9ES9 - chains A and L of the 18 polymer chains in the assembly; structure by electron microscopy, 2.33 A resolution.

[Chain A]
Name: Cytochrome b6
Organism: Spinacia oleracea
Reference sequence: P00165 (CYB6_SPIOL); residues 1-215 here = UniProt positions 1-215
Sequence (215 residues; row label = number of the first residue in the row):
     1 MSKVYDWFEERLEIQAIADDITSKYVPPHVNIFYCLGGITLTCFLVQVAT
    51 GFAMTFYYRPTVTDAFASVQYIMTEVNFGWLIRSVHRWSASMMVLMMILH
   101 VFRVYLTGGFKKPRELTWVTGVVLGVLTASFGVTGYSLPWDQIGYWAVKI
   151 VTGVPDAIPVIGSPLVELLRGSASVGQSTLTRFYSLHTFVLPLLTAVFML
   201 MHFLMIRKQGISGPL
Not modelled in the structure: 1
Glycans and other covalent adducts: heme c (HEC) linked to Cys35
Metal / ion sites: heme Fe site 1: His86, His187; heme Fe site 2: His100, His202
Small-molecule neighbours:
  - beta-carotene (BCR): Ile32, Phe33, Ile39, Met96, Leu99
  - BNT (2,5-dibromo-3-isopropyl-6-methylbenzo-1,4-quinone): Ala147, Ile150, Val151
  - chlorophyll a (CLA): Met97, Ile98, Phe102, Tyr105, Gly125, Val126, Ala129
  - heme c (HEC): Val30, Asn31, Tyr34, Gly38, Leu41, Thr42, Phe203, Ile206, Arg207, Gly210, Ile211
  - heme (HEM), molecule 1: Tyr34, Gly37, Gly38, Thr40, Leu41, Met93, Met97, His100, Val101, Arg103, Val104, Gly109, Arg114, Thr117, Trp118, Gly121, Val122, Leu124, Met199, His202, Phe203, Ile206, Gly210, Ile211, Ser212
  - heme (HEM), molecule 2: Phe44, Gln47, Val48, Gly51, Phe52, Met54, Thr55, Tyr58, Val69, Arg83, His86, Arg87, Ala90, Met93, Thr128, Phe131, Gly132, Gly135, Leu138, Pro139, His187, Thr188, Pro192
Reported in the primary citation:
  - conformationally variable residues (side-chain flip): Tyr136
  - catalytic residues: Asp20, Arg207 (proposed by the authors, not directly observed)

[Chain L]
Name: Cytochrome b6-f complex iron-sulfur subunit, chloroplastic
Organism: Spinacia oleracea
Notes: EC 7.1.1.6
Reference sequence: P08980 (UCRIA_SPIOL); residues -50 to 179 here correspond to UniProt positions 1-230 (UniProt number = residue number + 51)
Sequence (230 residues; numbered -50 to 179; the number before each row is that of its first residue; numbers below 1 keep their minus sign (Met-50 is residue -50)):
   -50 MASFTLSSATPSQLCSSKNGMFAPSLALAKAGRVNVLISKERIRGMKLTC
     0 QATSIPADNVPDMQKRETLNLLLLGALSLPTGYMLLPYASFFVPPGGGAG
    50 TGGTIAKDALGNDVIAAEWLKTHAPGDRTLTQGLKGDPTYLVVESDKTLA
   100 TFGINAVCTHLGCVVPFNAAENKFICPCHGSQYNNQGRVVRGPAPLSLAL
   150 AHCDVDDGKVVFVPWTETDFRTGEAPWWSA
Not modelled in the structure: -50 to 0
Disulfides: Cys112-Cys127
Metal / ion sites: 2Fe-2S cluster Fe: Cys107, His109, Cys125, His128
Small-molecule neighbours: 2Fe-2S cluster (FES): Cys107, His109, Leu110, Gly111, Cys112, Cys125, Cys127, His128, Gly129, Ser130
UniProt features mapped onto this chain:
  - binding site ([2Fe-2S] cluster): Cys107, His109, Cys125, His128
Reported in the primary citation:
  - binding site for BNT: His128

[Chain A / chain L interface]
Pairs across the interface (9):
  Trp146(A) with Val113(L), hydrophobic
  Lys149(A) with Gly111(L), hydrogen bond (side chain-backbone)
  Ile150(A) with Leu110(L), hydrophobic; Cys112(L), hydrophobic; Cys127(L), hydrophobic
  Gly153(A) with Leu110(L)
  Leu168(A) with Phe41(L)
  Gly171(A) with Pro43(L)
  Arg182(A) with Phe41(L), hydrogen bond (side chain-backbone)
Interface residues without a listed pair, chain A (10 interface residues in all): Val154, Glu167, Ser172
Interface residues without a listed pair, chain L (9 interface residues in all): Val42, His128

[In short]
10 residues of chain A face 9 of chain L across their interface, with 2 hydrogen bonds. Polar pairs include
Lys149(A)-Gly111(L) and Arg182(A)-Phe41(L). Bound to chain A: heme, compound BNT, chlorophyll a and
beta-carotene. Ligands of chain L: 2Fe-2S cluster. The paper reports catalytic residues Asp20(A) and
Arg207(A); a binding site for BNT at His128(L).
Here chain A is Cytochrome b6 and chain L is Cytochrome b6-f complex iron-sulfur subunit, chloroplastic, both
from Spinacia oleracea. Entry 9ES9 (Cryo-EM structure of Spinacia oleracea cytochrome b6f complex with
inhibitor DBMIB bound at plastoquinol oxidation site) was determined by electron microscopy (same publication
as 9ES7 and 9ES8).
